Entry 8G68 (X-ray diffraction, 1.82 A resolution); this record covers chain A.

[Chain A]
Protein: Tyrosine-protein phosphatase non-receptor type 1
From: Homo sapiens
Notes: EC 3.1.3.48
UniProtKB: P18031 (PTN1_HUMAN); residue numbers follow UniProt; this construct covers 1-298
Sequence (298 residues; numbered 1 to 298; the number before each row is that of its first residue):
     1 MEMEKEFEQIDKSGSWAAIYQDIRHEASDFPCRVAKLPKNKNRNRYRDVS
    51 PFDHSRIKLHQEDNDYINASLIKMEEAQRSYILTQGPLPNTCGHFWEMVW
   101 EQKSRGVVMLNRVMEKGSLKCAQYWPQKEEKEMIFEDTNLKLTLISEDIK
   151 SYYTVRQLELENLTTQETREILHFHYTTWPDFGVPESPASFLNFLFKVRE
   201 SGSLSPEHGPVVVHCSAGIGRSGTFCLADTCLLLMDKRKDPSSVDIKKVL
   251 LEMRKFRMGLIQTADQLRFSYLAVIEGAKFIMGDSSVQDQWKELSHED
Disordered / not traced: 282-292
Swiss-Prot annotation at these positions:
  - active site: Cys215 (Phosphocysteine intermediate)
  - binding site (substrate): Asp181, Cys215 to Arg221, Gln262
  - modified residue: Met1 (N-acetylmethionine), Tyr20 (Phosphotyrosine), Ser50 (Phosphoserine), Tyr66 (Phosphotyrosine), Cys215 (Cysteine persulfide), Ser242 (Phosphoserine), Ser243 (Phosphoserine)
  - cross-link: Cys215 to Ser216 (N,N-(cysteine-1,S-diyl)serine (Cys-Ser))
  - mutagenesis: Ser50 (S50A/D: No phosphorylation), Asp181 (D181A: Substrate-trapping mutant), Cys215 (C215S: Catalytically inactive mutant; abolishes sulfhydration)
Ligand contacts: 4-(3-ethyl-5-methyl-1H-pyrazol-1-yl)aniline (YXF): Lys73, Met74, Glu75, Gln78, Arg79, Ser80, Ser203, Leu204, Ser205, Pro206, His208, Gly209, Pro210

[In short]
Ligands of chain A: 4-(3-ethyl-5-methyl-1H-pyrazol-1-yl)aniline. Curated annotation (UniProt) lists
active-site residue Cys215, 9 substrate-binding residues and 3 mutagenesis sites.
Chain A is Tyrosine-protein phosphatase non-receptor type 1 (Homo sapiens); the structure, Wildtype PTP1b in
complex with DES5742, was determined by X-ray diffraction together with 8G65, 8G67, 8G69 and 8G6A from the
same study.
